1JGI - chain A; structure by X-ray diffraction, 2.00 A resolution.

# Chain A
Name: amylosucrase
Source organism: Neisseria polysaccharea
Notes: EC 2.4.1.4
Reference sequence: Q9ZEU2 (Q9ZEU2_NEIPO); residues 5-628 here correspond to UniProt positions 13-636 (UniProt number = residue number + 8)
Chain sequence (628 residues; numbered 1 to 628; the number before each row is that of its first residue):
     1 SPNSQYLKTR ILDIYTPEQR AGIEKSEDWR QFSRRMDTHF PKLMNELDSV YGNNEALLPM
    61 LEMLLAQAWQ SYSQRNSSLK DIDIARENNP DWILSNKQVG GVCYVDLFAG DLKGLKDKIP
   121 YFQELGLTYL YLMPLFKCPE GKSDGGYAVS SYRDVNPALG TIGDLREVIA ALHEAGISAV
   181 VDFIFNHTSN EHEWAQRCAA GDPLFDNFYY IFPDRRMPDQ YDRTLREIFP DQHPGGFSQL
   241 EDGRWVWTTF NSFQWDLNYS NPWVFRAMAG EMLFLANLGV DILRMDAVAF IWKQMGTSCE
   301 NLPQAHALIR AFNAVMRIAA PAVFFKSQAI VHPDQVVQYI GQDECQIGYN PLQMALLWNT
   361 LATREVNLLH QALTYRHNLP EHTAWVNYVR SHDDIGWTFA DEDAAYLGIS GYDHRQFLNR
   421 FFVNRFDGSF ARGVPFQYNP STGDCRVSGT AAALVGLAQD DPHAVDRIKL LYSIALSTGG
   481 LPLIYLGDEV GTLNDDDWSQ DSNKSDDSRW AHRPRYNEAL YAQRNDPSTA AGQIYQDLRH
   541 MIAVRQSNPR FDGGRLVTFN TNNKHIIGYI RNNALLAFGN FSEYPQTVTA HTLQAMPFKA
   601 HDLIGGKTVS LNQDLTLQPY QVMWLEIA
Construct notes: cloning artifact (1-4); engineered mutation Q328 (Glu336 in Q9ZEU2)
UniProt features mapped onto this chain:
  - active site: D286 (Nucleophile)
  - binding site (substrate): D144, H187, Q254, R284, H392, D393, R509
  - site: D444 (Transition state stabilizer)

# In short
From UniProt: active-site residue D286 and 7 substrate-binding residues.
Chain A is amylosucrase (Neisseria polysaccharea); the structure, Crystal Structure of the Active Site Mutant
Glu328Gln of Amylosucrase from Neisseria polysaccharea in Complex with ..., was determined by X-ray
diffraction (same publication as 1JG9).
